Entry 7QGQ (electron crystallography); this record covers chains Q and U of the 24 polymer chains in the assembly.

# Chain Q
Protein: Precursor of the S-layer proteins
Organism: Clostridioides difficile 630
Reference sequence: Q183M8 (Q183M8_CLOD6); residues 1-318 here correspond to UniProt positions 25-342 (UniProt number = residue number + 24)
Amino-acid sequence (318 residues; each row starts with the number of its first residue):
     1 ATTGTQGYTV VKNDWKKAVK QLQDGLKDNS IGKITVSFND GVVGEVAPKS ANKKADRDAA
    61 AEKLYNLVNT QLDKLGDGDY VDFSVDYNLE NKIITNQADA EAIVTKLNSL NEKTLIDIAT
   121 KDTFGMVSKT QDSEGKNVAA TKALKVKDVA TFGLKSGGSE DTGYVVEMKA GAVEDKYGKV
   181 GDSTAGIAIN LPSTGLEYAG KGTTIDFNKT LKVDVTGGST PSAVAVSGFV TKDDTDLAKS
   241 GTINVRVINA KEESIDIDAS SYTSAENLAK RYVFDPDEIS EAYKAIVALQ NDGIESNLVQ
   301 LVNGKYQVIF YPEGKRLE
From the paper describing this entry:
  - mutagenesis - F274A: decreased localization to cell surface

# Chain U
Protein: Precursor of the S-layer proteins
Organism: Clostridioides difficile 630
Reference sequence: Q183M8 (Q183M8_CLOD6); residues 2-374 here correspond to UniProt positions 347-719 (UniProt number = residue number + 345)
Amino-acid sequence (373 residues; row label = number of the first residue in the row):
     2 NDTIASQDTP AKVVIKANKL KDLKDYVDDL KTYNNTYSNV VTVAGEDRIE TAIELSSKYY
    62 NSDDKNAITD KAVNDIVLVG STSIVDGLVA SPLASEKTAP LLLTSKDKLD SSVKSEIKRV
   122 MNLKSDTGIN TSKKVYLAGG VNSISKDVEN ELKNMGLKVT RLSGEDRYET SLAIADEIGL
   182 DNDKAFVVGG TGLADAMSIA PVASQLKDGD ATPIVVVDGK AKEISDDAKS FLGTSDVDII
   242 GGKNSVSKEI EESIDSATGK TPDRISGDDR QATNAEVLKE DDYFTDGEVV NYFVAKDGST
   302 KEDQLVDALA AAPIAGRFKE SPAPIILATD TLSSDQNVAV SKAVPKDGGT NLVQVGKGIA
   362 SSVINKMKDL LDM
From the paper describing this entry:
  - mutagenesis - Y27A: decreased localization to cell surface

# Chain Q / chain U interface
Residue-residue contacts (133; chain Q residue first):
  Ala-1(Q) with Ile-5(U)
  Thr-2(Q) with Ile-5(U)
  Thr-3(Q) with Ile-5(U); Ser-7(U); Gln-8(U)
  Gly-4(Q) with Thr-4(U); Ile-5(U)
  Thr-5(Q) with Thr-4(U); Ile-5(U)
  Gln-6(Q) with Asp-3(U)
  Gly-7(Q) with Asp-3(U); Thr-4(U); Ile-5(U)
  Tyr-8(Q) with Asn-2(U); Asp-3(U); Ile-5(U)
  Thr-9(Q) with Asp-3(U); Thr-4(U); Ile-5(U); Ala-6(U); Lys-13(U)
  Val-11(Q) with Lys-13(U)
  Gly-78(Q) with Gln-8(U); Asp-9(U)
  Tyr-80(Q) with Gln-8(U)
  Asp-234(Q) with Asn-2(U)
  Thr-235(Q) with Asn-2(U)
  Asp-236(Q) with Asn-2(U)
  Asn-244(Q) with Ile-5(U)
  Arg-246(Q) with Ile-5(U); Ala-6(U); Gln-8(U)
  Ile-248(Q) with Ala-6(U); Thr-10(U)
  Ala-250(Q) with Thr-10(U); Pro-11(U); Ala-12(U)
  Lys-251(Q) with Pro-11(U); Ala-12(U); Lys-13(U)
  Glu-252(Q) with Lys-13(U)
  Glu-253(Q) with Lys-13(U); Val-14(U); Val-15(U)
  Ser-254(Q) with Val-15(U)
  Ile-255(Q) with Val-15(U); Ile-16(U); Lys-17(U); Tyr-27(U)
  Asp-256(Q) with Lys-17(U)
  Ile-257(Q) with Ile-16(U); Lys-17(U); Ala-18(U); Asp-23(U); Leu-24(U); Tyr-27(U)
  Asp-258(Q) with Ala-18(U); Asn-19(U)
  Tyr-262(Q) with Tyr-27(U)
  Thr-263(Q) with Tyr-27(U)
  Ser-264(Q) with Tyr-27(U)
  Ala-265(Q) with Tyr-27(U); Asp-30(U); Leu-31(U); Tyr-34(U)
  Glu-266(Q) with Tyr-34(U); Tyr-38(U)
  Leu-268(Q) with Val-14(U); Tyr-27(U); Leu-31(U)
  Ala-269(Q) with Tyr-34(U); Asn-35(U); Tyr-38(U)
  Lys-270(Q) with Tyr-38(U)
  Tyr-272(Q) with Pro-11(U); Ala-12(U)
  Val-273(Q) with Asn-35(U)
  Phe-274(Q) with Leu-31(U); Asn-35(U)
  Glu-278(Q) with Thr-4(U)
  Ile-279(Q) with Val-28(U); Leu-31(U); Lys-32(U)
  Tyr-283(Q) with Lys-25(U); Asp-29(U); Lys-32(U)
  Ile-286(Q) with Leu-21(U); Lys-25(U); Val-28(U)
  Leu-289(Q) with Leu-21(U)
  Gln-290(Q) with Leu-21(U); Lys-22(U); Lys-25(U)
  Asn-297(Q) with Asn-2(U); Asp-3(U)
  Gln-300(Q) with Asn-2(U)
  Gly-304(Q) with Asn-19(U)
  Lys-305(Q) with Ala-18(U); Asn-19(U)
  Tyr-306(Q) with Ile-16(U); Lys-17(U); Ala-18(U); Asn-19(U); Leu-21(U); Leu-24(U)
  Gln-307(Q) with Ile-16(U); Lys-17(U)
  Val-308(Q) with Val-14(U); Val-15(U); Ile-16(U); Val-28(U)
  Ile-309(Q) with Asp-3(U); Thr-4(U); Val-14(U)
  Phe-310(Q) with Ala-12(U); Lys-13(U); Val-14(U); Ile-16(U); Leu-31(U)
  Tyr-311(Q) with Asp-3(U); Thr-4(U); Ala-6(U); Thr-10(U); Ala-12(U); Lys-13(U)
  Pro-312(Q) with Thr-10(U); Pro-11(U); Ala-12(U)
  Glu-313(Q) with Asp-9(U); Pro-11(U)
  Gly-314(Q) with Pro-11(U)
  Arg-316(Q) with Asn-35(U); Tyr-38(U)
Other interface residues (no listed pair), chain Q (64 interface residues in all): Val-245, Asn-249, Pro-276, Val-287, Val-299, Lys-315
Other interface residues (no listed pair), chain U (34 interface residues in all): Lys-20, Asn-36
The authors on this interface:
  - hot spots on chain Q (mutagenesis) - F274A: decreased binding to Precursor of the S-layer proteins (chain U)
  - hot spots on chain U (mutagenesis) - Y27A: decreased binding to Precursor of the S-layer proteins (chain Q)

# Overview
64 residues of chain Q face 34 of chain U across their interface. The paper reports that F274A of chain Q
reduces localization to cell surface; Y27A of chain U reduces localization to cell surface.
Chain Q is Precursor of the S-layer proteins and chain U is Precursor of the S-layer proteins, both from
Clostridioides difficile 630; the structure, Extended H/L (SLPH/SLPL) complex from C. difficile (CD630 strain)
fit into R20291 S-layer negative stain map, was determined by electron crystallography.
